PDB entry 4XFZ | X-ray diffraction, 2.70 A resolution | chain A

# Chain A
Molecule: HIV-1 capsid protein
From: Human immunodeficiency virus type 1 group M subtype B (isolate NY5)
UniProtKB: P12493 (GAG_HV1N5); residues 1-231 here correspond to UniProt positions 133-363 (UniProt number = residue number + 132)
Sequence (231 residues; row label = number of the first residue in the row):
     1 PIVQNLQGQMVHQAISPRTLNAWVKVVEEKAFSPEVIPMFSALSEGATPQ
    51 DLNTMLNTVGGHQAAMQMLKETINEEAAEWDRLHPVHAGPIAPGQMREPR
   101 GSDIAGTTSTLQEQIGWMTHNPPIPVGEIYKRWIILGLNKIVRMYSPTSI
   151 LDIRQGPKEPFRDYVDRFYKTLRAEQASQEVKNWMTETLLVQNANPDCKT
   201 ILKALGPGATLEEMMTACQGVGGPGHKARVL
Disordered / not traced: 4-11, 222-231
Disulfides: Cys198-Cys218
Small-molecule neighbours: PF-3450074 (1B0; N-methyl-nalpha-[(2-methyl-1H-indol-3-yl)acetyl]-N-phenyl-L-phenylalaninamide): Asn53, Leu56, Asn57, Gln63, Met66, Leu69, Lys70, Ile73, Asn74, Ala105, Thr107, Tyr130, Tyr169, Leu172, Arg173, Lys182
Swiss-Prot annotation at these positions:
  - region: Asn57 to Gln95 (Interaction with human PPIA/CYPA and NUP153), Pro85 to Pro93 (PPIA/CYPA-binding loop)
  - site: Leu231 (Cleavage)
  - modified residue: Ser16 (Phosphoserine)
From the paper describing this entry:
  - binding site for PF-3450074: Tyr169, Lys182
  - conformationally variable residues (helix shift): Ala204
  - self-association interface (contacts with another copy of this molecule); pairs are residue here / residue on that copy: Ala204-Ala204 (backbone contact)

# Summary
Chain A binds PF-3450074. The paper reports a binding site for PF-3450074 at Tyr169 and Lys182; conformational
variability at Ala204.
Chain A is HIV-1 capsid protein (Human immunodeficiency virus type 1 group M subtype B (isolate NY5)); the
structure, Structure of the native full-length HIV-1 capsid protein in complex with PF-3450074 (PF74), was
determined by X-ray diffraction together with 4XFX and 4XFY from the same study.
